PDB entry 8RDY | electron microscopy, 3.33 A resolution | chains A and B

[Chain A]
Protein: Pre-mRNA-splicing factor ATP-dependent RNA helicase PRP43
From: Saccharomyces cerevisiae
Reference sequence: P53131 (PRP43_YEAST); residues 1-767 here = UniProt positions 1-767
Chain sequence (804 residues; row label = number of the first residue in the row; numbers below 1 keep their minus sign (Met-36 is residue -36)):
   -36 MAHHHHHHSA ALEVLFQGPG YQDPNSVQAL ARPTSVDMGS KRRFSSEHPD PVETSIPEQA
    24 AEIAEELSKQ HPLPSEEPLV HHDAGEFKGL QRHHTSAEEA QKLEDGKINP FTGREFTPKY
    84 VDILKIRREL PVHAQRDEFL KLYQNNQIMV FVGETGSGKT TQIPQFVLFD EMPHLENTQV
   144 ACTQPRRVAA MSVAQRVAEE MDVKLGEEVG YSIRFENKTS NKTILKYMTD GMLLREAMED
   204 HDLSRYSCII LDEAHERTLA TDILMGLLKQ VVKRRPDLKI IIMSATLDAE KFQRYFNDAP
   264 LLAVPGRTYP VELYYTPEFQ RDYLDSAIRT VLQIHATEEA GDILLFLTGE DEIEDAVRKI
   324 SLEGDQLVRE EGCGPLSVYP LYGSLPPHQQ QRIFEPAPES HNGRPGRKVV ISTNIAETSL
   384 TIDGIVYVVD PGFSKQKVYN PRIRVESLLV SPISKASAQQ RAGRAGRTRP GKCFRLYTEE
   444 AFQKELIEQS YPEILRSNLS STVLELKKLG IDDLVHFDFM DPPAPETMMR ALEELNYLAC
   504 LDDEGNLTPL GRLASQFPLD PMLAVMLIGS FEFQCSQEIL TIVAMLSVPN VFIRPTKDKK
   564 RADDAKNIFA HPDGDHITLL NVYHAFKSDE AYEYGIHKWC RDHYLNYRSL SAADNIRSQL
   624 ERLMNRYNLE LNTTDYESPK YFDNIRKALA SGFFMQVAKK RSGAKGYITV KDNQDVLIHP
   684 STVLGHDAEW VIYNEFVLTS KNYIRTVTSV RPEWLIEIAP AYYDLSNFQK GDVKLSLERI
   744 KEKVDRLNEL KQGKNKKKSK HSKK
Disordered / not traced: -36 to 51, 667-668, 719-767
Differences from the reference sequence: initiating methionine (-36); expression tag (-35 to 0)
UniProt features mapped onto this chain:
  - motif: Asp215 to His218 (DEAH box)
  - binding site (ATP): Gly116 to Thr123
  - modified residue (Phosphoserine): Ser8, Ser9
  - mutagenesis: Gly194 (G194D: In PRP43-DN1; dominant-negative phenotype), Ser247 (S247L: In PRP43-DN2; dominant-negative phenotype), Gly395 (G395E: In PRP43-1; temperature-sensitive)
Bound ions: Mg2+: Thr123 (together with ADP)
Ligand contacts: ADP (adenosine-5'-diphosphate): Leu93, Glu117, Thr118, Gly119, Ser120, Gly121, Lys122, Thr123, Thr124, Ser155, Arg159, Gln354, Phe357, Ser382, Thr384, Asp386, Arg430
From the paper describing this entry:
  - binding site for ADP: Arg159, Phe357
  - conformationally variable residues (side-chain flip): Arg270, Arg430

[Chain B]
Protein: Glutathione S-transferase class-mu 26 kDa isozyme, Protein PXR1
From: Schistosoma japonicum
Reference sequence: chimeric construct of P08515, P53335: residues -230 to -13 from P08515 (GST26_SCHJA) positions 1-218 (UniProt number = residue number + 231); residues 1-137 from P53335 positions 1-137 (same numbers)
Chain sequence (368 residues; row label = number of the first residue in the row; numbers below 1 keep their minus sign (Met-230 is residue -230)):
  -230 MSPILGYWKI KGLVQPTRLL LEYLEEKYEE HLYERDEGDK WRNKKFELGL EFPNLPYYID
  -170 GDVKLTQSMA IIRYIADKHN MLGGCPKERA EISMLEGAVL DIRYGVSRIA YSKDFETLKV
  -110 DFLSKLPEML KMFEDRLCHK TYLNGDHVTH PDFMLYDALD VVLYMDPMCL DAFPKLVCFK
   -50 KRIEAIPQID KYLKSSKYIA WPLQGWQATF GGGDHPPKSD LEVLFQGPLG SMGLAATRTK
    10 QRFGLDPRNT AWSNDTSRFG HQFLEKFGWK PGMGLGLSPM NSNTSHIKVS IKDDNVGLGA
    70 KLKRKDKKDE FDNGECAGLD VFQRILGRLN GKESKISEEL DTQRKQKIID GKWGIHFVKG
   130 EVLASTWD
Disordered / not traced: -230 to 121, 137
Differences from the reference sequence: linker (-12 to 0)
UniProt features mapped onto this chain:
  - binding site (glutathione): Tyr-224, Trp-223, Trp-190 to Lys-186, Asn-177, Leu-176, Gln-164, Ser-163
  - binding site (substrate): Tyr-120

[Chain A / chain B interface]
Residue-residue contacts - 34 pairs, chain A then chain B:
  Gly269(A) - Thr135(B)
  Gly269(A) - Trp136(B)
  Arg270(A) - Thr135(B)
  Arg270(A) - Trp136(B)
  Thr271(A) - Thr135(B)  hydrogen bond (backbone-side chain)
  Thr271(A) - Trp136(B)
  Tyr272(A) - Trp136(B)  hydrophobic
  Pro273(A) - Leu132(B)
  Pro273(A) - Ser134(B)
  Val274(A) - Val131(B)
  Val274(A) - Leu132(B)  hydrogen bond (backbone-backbone)
  Leu276(A) - Lys128(B)
  Leu276(A) - Gly129(B)  hydrogen bond (backbone-backbone)
  Leu276(A) - Glu130(B)  hydrogen bond (backbone-backbone)
  Leu276(A) - Leu132(B)  hydrophobic
  Tyr277(A) - Val127(B)
  Tyr277(A) - Lys128(B)
  Tyr278(A) - Phe126(B)
  Tyr278(A) - Val127(B)  hydrogen bond (backbone-backbone)
  Tyr278(A) - Gly129(B)
  Thr279(A) - Phe126(B)
  Thr279(A) - Val127(B)
  Pro280(A) - His125(B)
  Ser289(A) - Ile124(B)
  Arg292(A) - Trp122(B)
  Arg292(A) - Ile124(B)
  Thr293(A) - Phe126(B)
  Gln296(A) - Trp122(B)
  Gln296(A) - Gly123(B)  hydrogen bond (side chain-backbone)
  Gln296(A) - Ile124(B)  hydrogen bond (side chain-backbone)
  Gln296(A) - Phe126(B)
  Gln422(A) - Leu132(B)
  Phe437(A) - Phe126(B)  hydrophobic
  Leu439(A) - Phe126(B)  hydrophobic
Interface residues without a listed pair, chain A (23 interface residues in all): Glu117, Glu275, Gln283, Ala425, Arg438
The authors on this interface:
  - residue pairs: Tyr272(A)-Trp136(B), Val274(A)-Leu132(B), Leu276(A)-Leu132(B), Phe437(A)-Phe126(B) (hydrophobic contact), Leu439(A)-Phe126(B) (hydrophobic contact), Trp136(B)-Arg270(A)
  - interface residues, chain A: Val274(A)
  - interface residues, chain B: Trp122(B), Lys128(B)
  - hot spots on chain B (mutagenesis) - F126A: abolished binding to Pre-mRNA-splicing factor ATP-dependent RNA helicase PRP43 (chain A)

[In short]
Chain A and chain B form an interface of 23 and 14 residues respectively; the contacts include 7 hydrogen
bonds. Polar contacts include Thr271(A)-Thr135(B), Gln296(A)-Gly123(B) and Gln296(A)-Ile124(B). The authors
report contacts between Tyr272(A) and Trp136(B), Val274(A) and Leu132(B) and Leu276(A) and Leu132(B) among
others; hydrophobic contacts between Phe437(A) and Phe126(B) and Leu439(A) and Phe126(B). The paper reports a
binding site for ADP at Arg159(A) and Phe357(A); F126A of chain B abolishes binding to Pre-mRNA-splicing
factor ATP-dependent RNA helicase PRP43 (chain A).
Here chain A is Pre-mRNA-splicing factor ATP-dependent RNA helicase PRP43 (Saccharomyces cerevisiae) and chain
B is Glutathione S-transferase class-mu 26 kDa isozyme, Protein PXR1 (Schistosoma japonicum). Entry 8RDY
(Saccharomyces cerevisiae Prp43 helicase in complex with Pxr1) was determined by electron microscopy.
